PDB entry 7AFN | electron microscopy, 3.86 A resolution | chains C and J of the 9 polymer chains in the assembly

[Chain C]
Protein: 30S ribosomal protein S3
Organism: Escherichia coli
UniProtKB: C3SQX2 (C3SQX2_ECOLX); numbering as in UniProt (aligned over 1-233)
Amino-acid sequence (233 residues; each row starts with the number of its first residue):
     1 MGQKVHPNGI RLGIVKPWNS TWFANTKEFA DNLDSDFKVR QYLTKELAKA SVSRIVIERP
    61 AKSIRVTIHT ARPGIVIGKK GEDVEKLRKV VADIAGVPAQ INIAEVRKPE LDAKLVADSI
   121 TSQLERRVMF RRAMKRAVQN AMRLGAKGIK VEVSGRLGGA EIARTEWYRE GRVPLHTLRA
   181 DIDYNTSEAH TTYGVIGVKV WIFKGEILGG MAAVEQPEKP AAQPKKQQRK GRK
Unresolved in the structure: 1, 213-233

[Chain J]
Protein: 30S ribosomal protein S10
Organism: Escherichia coli
UniProtKB: C3SQT7 (C3SQT7_ECOLX); residue numbers follow UniProt; this construct covers 1-103
Amino-acid sequence (103 residues; row label = number of the first residue in the row):
     1 MQNQRIRIRL KAFDHRLIDQ ATAEIVETAK RTGAQVRGPI PLPTRKERFT VLISPHVNKD
    61 ARDQYEIRTH LRLVDIVEPT EKTVDALMRL DLAAGVDVQI SLG
Unresolved in the structure: 1-3, 103

[Interface between chain C and chain J]
Pairs across the interface (13; chain C residue first):
  Thr21(C) - Ala94(J)
  Thr21(C) - Gly95(J)
  Trp22(C) - Phe13(J)
  Trp22(C) - Gly95(J)
  Phe23(C) - Lys11(J)
  Phe23(C) - Ala12(J)
  Phe23(C) - Phe13(J)  hydrophobic
  Phe23(C) - Ala94(J)
  Phe23(C) - Gly95(J)
  Phe23(C) - Val96(J)
  Phe23(C) - Asp97(J)
  Phe29(C) - Phe13(J)  hydrophobic
  Arg59(C) - Ala94(J)
Also at the interface, not in a pair above, chain C (9 interface residues in all): Ala24, Asn25, Glu58, Pro60

[Summary]
The interface between chain C and chain J involves 9 residues on one side and 7 on the other.
Chain C is 30S ribosomal protein S3 and chain J is 30S ribosomal protein S10, both from Escherichia coli; the
structure, Bacterial 30S ribosomal subunit assembly complex state B (head domain), was determined by electron
microscopy (same publication as 7AF3, 7AF5, 7AF8, 7AFA, 7AFD, 7AFH and 17 further entries).
